Entry 3ZJ5 (X-ray diffraction, 1.95 A resolution); this record covers chains B and C of the 4 polymer chains in the assembly.

Chain B (and C):
Molecule: Catalase-3
Source organism: Neurospora crassa
Notes: EC 1.11.1.6; chain C of this document is another copy of the same molecule, construct and numbering; everything in this record applies to it too
UniProt: Q9C169 (CAT3_NEUCR); numbering as in UniProt (aligned over 1-719)
Chain sequence (746 residues; numbered -26 to 719; the number before each row is that of its first residue; numbers below 1 keep their minus sign (Met-26 is residue -26)):
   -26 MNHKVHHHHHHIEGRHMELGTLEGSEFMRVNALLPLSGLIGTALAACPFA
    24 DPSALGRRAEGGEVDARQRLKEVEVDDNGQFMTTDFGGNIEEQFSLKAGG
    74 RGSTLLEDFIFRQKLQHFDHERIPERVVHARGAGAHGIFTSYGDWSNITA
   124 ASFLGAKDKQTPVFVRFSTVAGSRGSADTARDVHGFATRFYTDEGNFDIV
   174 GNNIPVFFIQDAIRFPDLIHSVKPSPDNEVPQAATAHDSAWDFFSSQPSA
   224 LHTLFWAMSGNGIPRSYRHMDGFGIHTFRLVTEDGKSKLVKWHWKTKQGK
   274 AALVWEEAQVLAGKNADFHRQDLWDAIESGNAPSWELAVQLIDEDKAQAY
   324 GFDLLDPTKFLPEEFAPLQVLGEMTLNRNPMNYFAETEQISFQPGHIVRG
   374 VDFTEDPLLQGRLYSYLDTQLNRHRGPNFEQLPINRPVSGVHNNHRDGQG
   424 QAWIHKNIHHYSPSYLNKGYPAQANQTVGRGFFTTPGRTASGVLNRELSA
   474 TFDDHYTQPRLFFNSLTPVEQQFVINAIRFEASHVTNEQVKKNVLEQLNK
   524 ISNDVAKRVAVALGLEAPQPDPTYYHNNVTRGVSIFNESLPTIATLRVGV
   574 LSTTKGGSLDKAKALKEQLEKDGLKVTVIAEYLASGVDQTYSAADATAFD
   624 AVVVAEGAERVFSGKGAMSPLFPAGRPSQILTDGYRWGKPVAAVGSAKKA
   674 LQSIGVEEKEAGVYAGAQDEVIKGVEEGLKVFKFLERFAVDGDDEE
Not modelled in the structure: -26 to 37, 715-719 (chain C: -26 to 37, 717-719)
Sequence notes: expression tag (-26 to 0)
Ion coordination: heme Fe near Tyr389 (its only coordinating residue here)
Ligand contacts:
  - 2-(2-ethoxyethoxy)ethanol (AE3): Asn288, Thr600, Asp611, Gln612, Ala621, Phe622
  - heme (HEM): Arg99, Val100, Val101, His102, Arg139, Ser141, Gly158, Phe159, Ala160, Val173, Gly174, Asn175, Phe180, Ala185, Phe188, Ile248, His249, Ser364, Phe365, Leu381, Gly384, Arg385, Ser388, Tyr389, Thr392, Gln393, Arg396
Swiss-Prot annotation at these positions:
  - active site: His102, Asn175
  - binding site (heme): Tyr389

How chain B and chain C interact:
Pairs across the interface (252):
  Glu65(B) - Ile186(C)
  Gln66(B) - Ile186(C)
  Gln66(B) - Arg187(C)  hydrogen bond (backbone-side chain)
  Gln66(B) - Asp190(C)  hydrogen bond
  Gln66(B) - Gln220(C)
  Phe67(B) - Asp184(C)
  Phe67(B) - Ile186(C)
  Phe67(B) - Arg187(C)
  Phe67(B) - Arg469(C)
  Phe67(B) - Glu470(C)
  Phe67(B) - Leu471(C)
  Ser68(B) - Asp184(C)  hydrogen bond
  Ser68(B) - Ile186(C)
  Ser68(B) - Asn468(C)
  Ser68(B) - Arg469(C)
  Leu69(B) - Asn468(C)
  Leu69(B) - Arg469(C)
  Lys70(B) - Asp184(C)  salt bridge
  Lys70(B) - Pro380(C)
  Lys70(B) - Val466(C)
  Lys70(B) - Leu467(C)
  Lys70(B) - Asn468(C)  hydrogen bond (backbone-backbone)
  Lys70(B) - Glu470(C)  hydrogen bond (side chain-backbone)
  Lys70(B) - Leu471(C)
  Ala71(B) - Ala463(C)
  Ala71(B) - Leu467(C)  hydrophobic
  Gly72(B) - Ser464(C)
  Gly72(B) - Val466(C)  hydrogen bond (backbone-backbone)
  Gly72(B) - Asn468(C)  hydrogen bond (backbone-side chain)
  Gly73(B) - Ser464(C)
  Gly73(B) - Asn468(C)
  Arg74(B) - Ala320(C)
  Arg74(B) - Gln321(C)
  Arg74(B) - Asp326(C)  salt bridge
  Arg74(B) - Leu328(C)
  Arg74(B) - Glu378(C)
  Arg74(B) - Ser472(C)
  Gly75(B) - Glu378(C)
  Ser76(B) - Glu378(C)
  Ser76(B) - Gln383(C)
  Ser76(B) - Arg461(C)  hydrogen bond
  Thr77(B) - Gln383(C)  hydrogen bond (backbone-side chain)
  Leu78(B) - Leu467(C)  hydrophobic
  Asp81(B) - Arg469(C)  salt bridge
  Phe84(B) - Ala185(C)
  Phe84(B) - Ile186(C)
  Phe84(B) - Gly384(C)
  Phe84(B) - Tyr387(C)  hydrophobic
  Arg85(B) - Tyr387(C)  hydrogen bond (backbone-side chain)
  Lys87(B) - Ile186(C)  hydrogen bond (side chain-backbone)
  Lys87(B) - Pro189(C)
  Lys87(B) - Asp190(C)  salt bridge
  Leu88(B) - Ala185(C)
  Leu88(B) - Ile186(C)  hydrophobic
  Leu88(B) - Pro189(C)
  Leu88(B) - Tyr387(C)  hydrophobic
  Leu88(B) - Ser388(C)
  Gln89(B) - Tyr387(C)
  Gln89(B) - Asp391(C)
  Phe91(B) - Val100(C)
  Phe91(B) - Phe188(C)  hydrophobic
  Phe91(B) - Pro189(C)  hydrophobic
  Phe91(B) - Ile192(C)  hydrophobic
  Asp92(B) - Tyr387(C)
  Asp92(B) - Ser388(C)  hydrogen bond
  Asp92(B) - Asp391(C)
  Asp92(B) - Thr392(C)  hydrogen bond (backbone-side chain)
  His93(B) - Asp391(C)  salt bridge
  His93(B) - Leu394(C)
  His93(B) - Asn395(C)
  Glu94(B) - His193(C)  salt bridge
  Arg95(B) - Pro97(C)
  Arg95(B) - Glu98(C)
  Arg95(B) - Val100(C)  hydrogen bond (side chain-backbone)
  Arg95(B) - Lys196(C)
  Arg95(B) - Asn395(C)  hydrogen bond (backbone-side chain)
  Pro97(B) - Arg95(C)
  Pro97(B) - Pro97(C)
  Glu98(B) - Arg95(C)
  Glu98(B) - Arg147(C)  salt bridge
  Val100(B) - Phe91(C)
  Val100(B) - Arg95(C)  hydrogen bond (backbone-side chain)
  Ser146(B) - Arg147(C)  hydrogen bond
  Ser146(B) - Gly148(C)
  Arg147(B) - Glu98(C)  salt bridge
  Arg147(B) - Ser146(C)  hydrogen bond
  Arg147(B) - Arg147(C)
  Arg147(B) - Gly148(C)
  Arg147(B) - Glu202(C)  salt bridge
  Gly148(B) - Ser146(C)
  Gly148(B) - Gly148(C)
  Gly148(B) - Ser149(C)
  Gly148(B) - Gln205(C)
  Ser149(B) - Gly148(C)
  Asp184(B) - Phe67(C)
  Asp184(B) - Ser68(C)  hydrogen bond
  Asp184(B) - Lys70(C)  salt bridge
  Ala185(B) - Phe84(C)
  Ala185(B) - Leu88(C)
  Ile186(B) - Glu65(C)
  Ile186(B) - Gln66(C)
  Ile186(B) - Phe67(C)
  Ile186(B) - Ser68(C)
  Ile186(B) - Phe84(C)
  Ile186(B) - Lys87(C)  hydrogen bond (backbone-side chain)
  Arg187(B) - Gln66(C)  hydrogen bond (side chain-backbone)
  Arg187(B) - Phe67(C)
  Phe188(B) - Phe91(C)  hydrophobic
  Pro189(B) - Lys87(C)
  Pro189(B) - Leu88(C)  hydrophobic
  Pro189(B) - Phe91(C)  hydrophobic
  Asp190(B) - Gln66(C)  hydrogen bond
  Asp190(B) - Lys87(C)  salt bridge
  Ile192(B) - Phe91(C)  hydrophobic
  His193(B) - Glu94(C)  salt bridge
  Lys196(B) - Arg95(C)
  Pro199(B) - Asn355(C)
  Pro199(B) - Tyr356(C)  hydrogen bond (backbone-backbone)
  Asp200(B) - Trp297(C)
  Asp200(B) - Pro353(C)
  Asp200(B) - Met354(C)
  Asp200(B) - Tyr356(C)
  Asn201(B) - Arg293(C)
  Asn201(B) - Trp297(C)
  Asn201(B) - Tyr356(C)
  Glu202(B) - Arg147(C)  salt bridge
  Glu202(B) - Asp290(C)
  Glu202(B) - Arg293(C)  salt bridge
  Glu202(B) - Tyr356(C)
  Val203(B) - Arg293(C)
  Val203(B) - Gln294(C)
  Pro204(B) - Asp290(C)
  Gln205(B) - Arg104(C)
  Gln205(B) - Gly148(C)
  Gln205(B) - Asp290(C)  hydrogen bond (backbone-side chain)
  Glu279(B) - Pro646(C)
  Glu279(B) - Arg649(C)
  Gln282(B) - Gly286(C)
  Gln282(B) - Lys287(C)  hydrogen bond
  Ala285(B) - Gly286(C)
  Gly286(B) - Gln282(C)
  Gly286(B) - Ala285(C)
  Gly286(B) - Gly286(C)
  Lys287(B) - Gln282(C)  hydrogen bond
  Asp290(B) - Val203(C)
  Asp290(B) - Pro204(C)
  Asp290(B) - Gln205(C)  hydrogen bond (side chain-backbone)
  Arg293(B) - Asn201(C)
  Arg293(B) - Glu202(C)  salt bridge
  Arg293(B) - Val203(C)
  Gln294(B) - Val203(C)
  Trp297(B) - Asp200(C)
  Trp297(B) - Asn201(C)
  Ala320(B) - Arg74(C)
  Gln321(B) - Arg74(C)
  Asp326(B) - Arg74(C)  salt bridge
  Leu328(B) - Arg74(C)
  Met354(B) - Asp200(C)
  Asn355(B) - Pro199(C)
  Tyr356(B) - Pro199(C)  hydrogen bond (backbone-backbone)
  Tyr356(B) - Asp200(C)  hydrogen bond (backbone-backbone)
  Tyr356(B) - Asn201(C)
  Tyr356(B) - Glu202(C)  hydrogen bond
  Glu378(B) - Arg74(C)
  Glu378(B) - Gly75(C)
  Glu378(B) - Ser76(C)
  Pro380(B) - Lys70(C)
  Gln383(B) - Ser76(C)
  Gln383(B) - Thr77(C)  hydrogen bond (side chain-backbone)
  Gly384(B) - Phe84(C)
  Tyr387(B) - Phe84(C)  hydrophobic
  Tyr387(B) - Arg85(C)
  Tyr387(B) - Gln89(C)
  Tyr387(B) - Asp92(C)
  Ser388(B) - Leu88(C)
  Ser388(B) - Asp92(C)  hydrogen bond
  Asp391(B) - Gln89(C)
  Asp391(B) - Asp92(C)
  Asp391(B) - His93(C)  salt bridge
  Thr392(B) - Asp92(C)  hydrogen bond (side chain-backbone)
  Leu394(B) - His93(C)
  Asn395(B) - His93(C)
  Asn395(B) - Arg95(C)  hydrogen bond (side chain-backbone)
  Arg398(B) - Arg398(C)
  Arg461(B) - Ser76(C)  hydrogen bond
  Ala463(B) - Ala71(C)
  Ser464(B) - Gly72(C)
  Ser464(B) - Gly73(C)
  Val466(B) - Lys70(C)
  Val466(B) - Gly72(C)  hydrogen bond (backbone-backbone)
  Leu467(B) - Lys70(C)
  Leu467(B) - Ala71(C)  hydrophobic
  Leu467(B) - Leu78(C)  hydrophobic
  Asn468(B) - Ser68(C)
  Asn468(B) - Leu69(C)
  Asn468(B) - Lys70(C)  hydrogen bond (backbone-backbone)
  Asn468(B) - Gly72(C)  hydrogen bond (side chain-backbone)
  Asn468(B) - Gly73(C)
  Arg469(B) - Phe67(C)
  Arg469(B) - Ser68(C)
  Arg469(B) - Leu69(C)
  Arg469(B) - Asp81(C)  salt bridge
  Glu470(B) - Phe67(C)
  Glu470(B) - Lys70(C)  hydrogen bond (backbone-side chain)
  Leu471(B) - Phe67(C)
  Leu471(B) - Lys70(C)
  Ser472(B) - Arg74(C)
  Asn499(B) - Pro643(C)
  Arg502(B) - Pro643(C)
  Arg502(B) - Leu644(C)
  Phe503(B) - Ser615(C)
  Phe503(B) - Ala616(C)  hydrophobic
  Ser506(B) - Leu606(C)
  Ser506(B) - Thr613(C)
  Ser506(B) - Ala616(C)
  His507(B) - Ala616(C)
  Lys514(B) - Leu606(C)
  Val534(B) - Tyr605(C)
  Ala535(B) - Tyr605(C)
  Ala535(B) - Leu606(C)  hydrogen bond (backbone-backbone)
  Ala535(B) - Thr613(C)
  Leu536(B) - Leu606(C)
  Gly537(B) - Leu606(C)
  Tyr605(B) - Val534(C)
  Tyr605(B) - Ala535(C)
  Leu606(B) - Lys514(C)
  Leu606(B) - Ala535(C)  hydrogen bond (backbone-backbone)
  Leu606(B) - Leu536(C)
  Leu606(B) - Gly537(C)
  Thr613(B) - Ser506(C)
  Thr613(B) - Ala535(C)
  Ser615(B) - Phe503(C)
  Ala616(B) - Phe503(C)  hydrophobic
  Ala616(B) - His507(C)
  Met641(B) - Ala712(C)
  Pro643(B) - Asn499(C)  hydrogen bond (backbone-side chain)
  Pro643(B) - Arg502(C)
  Pro643(B) - Ala712(C)
  Pro643(B) - Val713(C)
  Pro643(B) - Asp714(C)
  Leu644(B) - Arg502(C)
  Leu644(B) - Val534(C)  hydrophobic
  Pro646(B) - Glu279(C)
  Ala647(B) - Arg659(C)
  Gly648(B) - Arg659(C)
  Arg649(B) - Glu279(C)
  Gln652(B) - Gln652(C)  hydrogen bond
  Arg659(B) - Ala647(C)  hydrogen bond (side chain-backbone)
  Arg659(B) - Gly648(C)
  Ala712(B) - Pro643(C)
  Val713(B) - Pro643(C)
  Asp714(B) - Pro643(C)
Interface residues without a listed pair, chain B (125 interface residues in all): Ile83, Ile96, Arg99, Val101, Arg104, Gln220, Val283, Ala289, Pro353, Gly465, Gln495, Ser642
Interface residues without a listed pair, chain C (124 interface residues in all): Glu64, Ile83, Ile96, Arg99, Val101, Val283, Ala289, Gly465, Gln495

Overview:
Chain B and chain C form an interface of 125 and 124 residues respectively, with 44 hydrogen bonds and 18 salt
bridges. Among the polar pairs are Lys70(B)-Asp184(C), Arg74(B)-Asp326(C) and Asp81(B)-Arg469(C). Chain B
binds 2-(2-ethoxyethoxy)ethanol and heme.
Chain B and chain C are both Catalase-3 (Neurospora crassa); the structure, Neurospora crassa catalase-3
expressed in E. coli, orthorhombic form, was determined by X-ray diffraction together with 3ZJ4 and 4BIM from
the same study.
